Entry 8UPF (electron microscopy, 3.20 A resolution); this record covers chains A and J of the 12 polymer chains in the assembly.

== Chain A ==
Molecule: Histone H3.1
Organism: Homo sapiens
UniProt: P68431 (H31_HUMAN); residues 0-135 here correspond to UniProt positions 1-136 (UniProt number = residue number + 1)
Sequence (140 residues; each row starts with the number of its first residue; numbers below 1 keep their minus sign (Gly-4 is residue -4)):
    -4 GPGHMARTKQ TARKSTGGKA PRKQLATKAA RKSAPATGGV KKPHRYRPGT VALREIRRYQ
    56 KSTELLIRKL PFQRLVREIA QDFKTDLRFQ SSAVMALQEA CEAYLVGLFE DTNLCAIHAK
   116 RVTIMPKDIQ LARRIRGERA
Unresolved in the structure: -4 to 36
Construct notes: expression tag (-4 to -1)
Swiss-Prot annotation at these positions:
  - modified residue: Arg2 (Asymmetric dimethylarginine), Thr3 (Phosphothreonine), Lys4 (Allysine), Gln5 (5-glutamyl dopamine), Thr6 (Phosphothreonine), Arg8 (Citrulline), Lys9 (N6,N6,N6-trimethyllysine), Ser10 (ADP-ribosylserine), Thr11 (Phosphothreonine), Lys14 (N6-(2-hydroxyisobutyryl)lysine), Arg17 (Asymmetric dimethylarginine), Lys18 (N6-(2-hydroxyisobutyryl)lysine), Lys23 (N6-(2-hydroxyisobutyryl)lysine), Arg26 (Citrulline), Lys27 (N6,N6,N6-trimethyllysine), Ser28 (ADP-ribosylserine), Lys36 (N6,N6,N6-trimethyllysine), Lys37 (N6-methyllysine), Tyr41 (Phosphotyrosine), Lys56 (N6,N6,N6-trimethyllysine) and 8 more in UniProt
  - lipidation: Lys18 (N6-decanoyllysine)

== Chain J ==
Molecule: 147-nt DNA strand
Sequence (147 nucleotides; numbered -73 to 73; the number before each row is that of its first residue; numbers below 1 keep their minus sign (DA-73 is residue -73)):
   -73 ATCGGATGTA TATATCTGAC ACGTGCCTGG AGACTAGGGA GTAATCCCCT TGGCGGTTAA
   -13 AACGCGGGGG ACAGCGCGTA CGTGCGTTTA AGCGGTGCTA GAGCTGTCTA CGACCAATTG
    47 AGCGGCCTCG GCACCGGGAT TCTCGAT
Unresolved in the structure: -73

== How chain A and chain J interact ==
Contacting residue pairs (27):
  His39(A) - DT-67(J)  sugar contact
  Arg40(A) - DT9(J)  hydrogen bond to the base
  Arg40(A) - DG10(J)  phosphate contact
  Tyr41(A) - DT-67(J)  phosphate contact
  Tyr41(A) - DG-66(J)  sugar contact
  Tyr41(A) - DT9(J)  sugar contact
  Tyr41(A) - DG10(J)  hydrogen bond to the phosphate
  Pro43(A) - DG8(J)  phosphate contact
  Pro43(A) - DT9(J)  sugar contact
  Gly44(A) - DG8(J)  phosphate contact
  Gly44(A) - DT9(J)  hydrogen bond to the phosphate
  Thr45(A) - DT9(J)  phosphate contact
  Val46(A) - DT9(J)  hydrogen bond to the phosphate
  Val46(A) - DG10(J)  phosphate contact
  Ala47(A) - DT9(J)  hydrogen bond to the phosphate
  Arg49(A) - DG-66(J)  sugar contact
  Arg49(A) - DT-65(J)  phosphate contact
  Lys56(A) - DA-64(J)  salt bridge to the phosphate
  Arg63(A) - DA17(J)  sugar contact
  Arg63(A) - DG18(J)  phosphate contact
  Lys64(A) - DG18(J)  hydrogen bond to the phosphate
  Leu65(A) - DG18(J)  hydrogen bond to the phosphate
  Pro66(A) - DA17(J)  phosphate contact
  Arg69(A) - DA17(J)  salt bridge to the phosphate
  Arg83(A) - DA26(J)  phosphate contact
  Arg83(A) - DG27(J)  sugar contact
  Lys115(A) - DA-1(J)  salt bridge to the phosphate
Other interface residues (no listed pair), chain A (19 interface residues in all): Lys37, Arg42
Other interface residues (no listed pair), chain J (14 interface residues in all): DA-68, DC-2

== Overview ==
The interface between chain A and chain J involves 19 residues on one side and 14 on the other, with 7
hydrogen bonds and 3 salt bridges. Polar pairs include Arg40(A)-DT9(J), Tyr41(A)-DG10(J) and Gly44(A)-DT9(J).
Here chain A is Histone H3.1 (Homo sapiens) and chain J is a 147-nt DNA strand. Entry 8UPF (Cryo-EM structure
of the human nucleosome core particle in complex with RNF168-UbcH5c) was determined by electron microscopy
together with 8SMW, 8SMX, 8SMY, 8SMZ, 8SN0, 8SN1 and 3 further entries from the same study.
